Entry 7TTS (electron microscopy, 2.90 A resolution); this record covers chains A and F of the 7 polymer chains in the assembly.

# Chain A (and F)
Name: Caseinolytic peptidase B protein homolog
Organism: Homo sapiens
Notes: EC 3.6.1.-; chain F of this document is another copy of the same molecule, construct and numbering; everything in this record applies to it too
Reference sequence: Q9H078 (CLPB_HUMAN); numbering as in UniProt (aligned over 127-707)
Amino-acid sequence (584 residues; each row starts with the number of its first residue):
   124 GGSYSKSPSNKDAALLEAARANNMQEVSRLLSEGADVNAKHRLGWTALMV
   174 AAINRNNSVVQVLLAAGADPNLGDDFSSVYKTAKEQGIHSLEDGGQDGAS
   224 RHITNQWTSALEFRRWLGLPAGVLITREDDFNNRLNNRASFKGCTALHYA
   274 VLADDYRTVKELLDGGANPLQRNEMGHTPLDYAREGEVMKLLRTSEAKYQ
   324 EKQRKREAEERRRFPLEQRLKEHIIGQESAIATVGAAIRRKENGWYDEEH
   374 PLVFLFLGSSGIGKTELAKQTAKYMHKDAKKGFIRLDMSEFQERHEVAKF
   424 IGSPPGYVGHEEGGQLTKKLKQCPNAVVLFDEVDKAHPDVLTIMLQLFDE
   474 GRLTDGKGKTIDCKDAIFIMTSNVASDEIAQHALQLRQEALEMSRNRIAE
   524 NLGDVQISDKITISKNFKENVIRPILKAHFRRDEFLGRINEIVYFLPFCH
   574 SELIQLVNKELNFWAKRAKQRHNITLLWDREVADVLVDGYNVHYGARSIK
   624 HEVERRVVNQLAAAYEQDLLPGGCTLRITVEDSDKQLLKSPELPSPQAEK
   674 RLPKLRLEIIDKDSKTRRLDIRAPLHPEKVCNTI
Disordered / not traced: 124-131, 197-262, 516-538, 654-707
Sequence notes: expression tag (124-126)
UniProt features mapped onto this chain:
  - region: Leu507 to Thr535 (Regulatory)
  - binding site (ATP): His346, Ile348, Ser383, Gly384, Ile385, Gly386, Lys387, Thr388, Glu455, Asn496, Arg561, Arg620
  - modified residue: Lys589 (N6-acetyllysine)
  - natural variant: Thr268 (T268M: In MGCA7B), Tyr272 (Y272C: In MGCA7B), Thr388 (T388K: In SCN9), Lys404 (K404T: In MGCA7A), Arg408 (R408G: In MGCA7B), Met411 (M411I: In MGCA7B), Pro427 (P427L: In MGCA7A), Glu435 to Gly436 (sequence variant, change not given here; In MGCA7B), Cys486 (C486R: In MGCA7B), Asn496 (N496K: In SCN9), Glu501 (E501K: In MGCA7B), Glu557 (E557K: In SCN9), 11 further natural variant entries in UniProt
  - mutagenesis: Arg178 (R178E: Shows higher order assembly but disaggregase activity is severely impaired by 70-80%), Arg257 (R257E: Shows higher order assembly but disaggregase activity is severely impaired by 70-80%), Lys387 (K387A: Loss of ATP hydrolysis activity. Loss of ATP-dependent protein disaggregase activity), Arg417 (R417A: No effect on ATPase activity but shows decreased disaggregase activity), Tyr430 (Y430A: Decreased ATP hydrolysis activity. Loss of ATP-dependent protein disaggregase activity), Val431 (V431G: Decreased ATP hydrolysis activity. Loss of ATP-dependent protein disaggregase activity), Glu455 (E455Q: Loss of ATP hydrolysis activity at pH 8.0. No effect on ATP hydrolysis activity at pH 6.8. Loss of ATP-dependent protein disaggregase activity at pH 8.0 and 6.8), Arg475 (R475Q: Severely decreased ATP hydrolysis activity. Loss of ATP-dependent protein disaggregase activity), Arg650 (R650P: No effect on ATP hydrolysis activity. Loss of ATP-dependent protein disaggregase activity)
Reported in the primary citation:
  - disease-associated variants - T268M, A269T, Y272C, T388K, M411I, C486R, N496K, E501K, E557K, R561G, A591V, R620C, R628C, R650P (citing earlier work)
  - mutagenesis - Y430A: decreased catalytic activity (ATPase activity) (citing earlier work)
  - mutagenesis - Y430A: abolished catalytic activity (disaggregase activity) (citing earlier work)
  - mutagenesis - V431G: decreased catalytic activity (ATPase activity)
  - mutagenesis - V431G: abolished catalytic activity (disaggregase activity)
  - disease-associated variants - R408G, R475Q, N496K, R561G, A591V, R620C: decreased catalytic activity (disaggregase activity) (citing earlier work)

# Interface between chain A and chain F
Contacting residue pairs (33):
  Lys403(A) with Glu473(F), salt bridge
  Arg408(A) with Glu557(F), salt bridge
  Glu413(A) with Thr465(F)
  Lys422(A) with Asp462(F), salt bridge
  Val431(A) with Arg417(F)
  Glu434(A) with Gly429(F); Tyr430(F), hydrogen bond (backbone-side chain)
  Glu435(A) with Val420(F); Tyr430(F)
  Trp587(A) with Gly367(F); Trp368(F); Tyr369(F); Asp370(F)
  Arg590(A) with Gly367(F), hydrogen bond (side chain-backbone); Tyr369(F); Glu371(F), salt bridge
  Lys592(A) with Glu365(F), hydrogen bond (side chain-backbone); Asn366(F); Gly367(F)
  Asn596(A) with Trp368(F)
  Tyr617(A) with Arg555(F), hydrogen bond
  Arg620(A) with Arg561(F)
  Glu627(A) with Arg363(F), salt bridge
  Val631(A) with Arg363(F); Trp368(F)
  Asn632(A) with Arg363(F)
  Leu634(A) with Trp368(F), hydrophobic
  Ala635(A) with Arg363(F); Trp368(F)
  Tyr638(A) with Asn366(F); Trp368(F)
  Glu639(A) with Arg362(F), salt bridge; Asn366(F)
Interface residues without a listed pair, chain A (25 interface residues in all): Asp410, Gly432, Lys441, Phe586, Lys623
Interface residues without a listed pair, chain F (26 interface residues in all): Ala359, Lys364, Glu372, Glu416, Val431, Arg475, Ile545

# Overview
25 residues of chain A and 26 residues of chain F are in contact, with 4 hydrogen bonds and 6 salt bridges.
Polar pairs include Lys403(A)-Glu473(F), Arg408(A)-Glu557(F) and Lys422(A)-Asp462(F). From the paper: R408G,
R475Q and N496K of chain A, among others, reduce catalytic activity (disaggregase activity); Y430A and V431G
of chain A reduce catalytic activity (ATPase activity); 8 substitutions were tested in all.
Chain A and chain F are both Caseinolytic peptidase B protein homolog (Homo sapiens); the structure, Skd3,
hexamer, filtered, was determined by electron microscopy, deposited together with 7TTR.
